1GNL - chain A; structure by X-ray diffraction, 1.25 A resolution.

# Chain A
Protein: Hybrid cluster protein
Organism: Desulfovibrio desulfuricans
UniProtKB: Q01770 (PRIS_DESDE); residue numbers follow UniProt; this construct covers 1-544
Chain sequence (544 residues; each row starts with the number of its first residue):
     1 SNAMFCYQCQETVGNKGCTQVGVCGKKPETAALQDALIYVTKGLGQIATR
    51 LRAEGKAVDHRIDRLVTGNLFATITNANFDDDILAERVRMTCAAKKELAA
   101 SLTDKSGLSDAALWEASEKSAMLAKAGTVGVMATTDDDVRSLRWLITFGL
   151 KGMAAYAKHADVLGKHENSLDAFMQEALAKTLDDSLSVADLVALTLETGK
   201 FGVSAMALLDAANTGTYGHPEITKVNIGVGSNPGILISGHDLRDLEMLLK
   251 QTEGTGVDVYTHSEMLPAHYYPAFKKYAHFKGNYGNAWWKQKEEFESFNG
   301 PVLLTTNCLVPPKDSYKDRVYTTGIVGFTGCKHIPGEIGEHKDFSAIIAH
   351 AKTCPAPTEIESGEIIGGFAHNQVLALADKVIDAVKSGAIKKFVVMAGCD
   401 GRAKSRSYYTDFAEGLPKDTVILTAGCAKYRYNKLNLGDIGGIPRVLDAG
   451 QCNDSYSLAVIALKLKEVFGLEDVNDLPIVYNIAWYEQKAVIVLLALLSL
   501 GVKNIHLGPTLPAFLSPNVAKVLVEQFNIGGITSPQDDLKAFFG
Unresolved in the structure: 544
Ion coordination: 4Fe-4S cluster Fe: Cys6, Cys9, Cys18, Cys24; iron/sulfur/oxygen hybrid cluster Fe: His240, Glu264, Cys308, Cys427, Cys452, Glu487
Ligand contacts:
  - iron/sulfur/oxygen hybrid cluster (FSO): His240, Ser263, Glu264, Trp288, Asn307, Cys308, Cys399, Asp400, Gly426, Cys427, Cys452, Tyr486, Glu487, Lys489, Ala490
  - 4Fe-4S cluster (SF4): Met4, Cys6, Tyr7, Gln8, Cys9, Thr12, Cys18, Gly22, Val23, Cys24, Lys26, Thr75
From the paper describing this entry:
  - 4Fe-4S cluster coordination: Cys6, Cys9, Cys18, Cys24
  - iron/sulfur/oxygen hybrid cluster coordination: His240, Glu264, Cys308, Cys399, Cys427, Cys452, Glu487
  - binding site for iron/sulfur/oxygen hybrid cluster: Asn307, Lys489
  - interface residues: Asp137

# Overview
Chain A binds 4Fe-4S cluster and iron/sulfur/oxygen hybrid cluster. The 4Fe-4S cluster Fe site is built by
Cys6, Cys9, Cys18 and Cys24. His240, Glu264, Cys308, Cys427, Cys452 and Glu487 coordinate a iron/sulfur/oxygen
hybrid cluster Fe ion. The paper reports a binding site for iron/sulfur/oxygen hybrid cluster at Asn307 and
Lys489; the interface residue Asp137.
Chain A is Hybrid cluster protein (Desulfovibrio desulfuricans); the structure, Hybrid Cluster Protein from
Desulfovibrio desulfuricans X-ray structure at 1.25A resolution using synchrotron radiation at a ..., was
determined by X-ray diffraction (same publication as 1GN9 and 1GNT).
